PDB entry 6REP | electron microscopy, 3.10 A resolution | chains 2 and 4 of the 31 polymer chains in the assembly

# Chain 2
Molecule: ASA-2: Polytomella F-ATP synthase associated subunit 2
From: Polytomella sp. Pringsheim 198.80
Chain sequence (441 residues; row label = number of the first residue in the row):
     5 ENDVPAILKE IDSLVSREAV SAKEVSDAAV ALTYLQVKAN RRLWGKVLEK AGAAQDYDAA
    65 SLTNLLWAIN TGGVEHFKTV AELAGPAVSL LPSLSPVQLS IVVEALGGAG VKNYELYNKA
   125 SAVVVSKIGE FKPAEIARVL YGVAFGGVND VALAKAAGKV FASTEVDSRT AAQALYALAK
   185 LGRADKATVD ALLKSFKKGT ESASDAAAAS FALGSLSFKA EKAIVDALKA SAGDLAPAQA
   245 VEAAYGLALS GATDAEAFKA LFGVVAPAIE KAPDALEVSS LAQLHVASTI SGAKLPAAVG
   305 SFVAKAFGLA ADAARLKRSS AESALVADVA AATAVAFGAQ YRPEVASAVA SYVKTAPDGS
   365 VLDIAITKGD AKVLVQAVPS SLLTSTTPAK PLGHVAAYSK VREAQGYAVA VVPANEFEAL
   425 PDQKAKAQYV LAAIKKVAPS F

# Chain 4
Molecule: Mitochondrial ATP synthase associated protein ASA4
From: Polytomella sp. Pringsheim 198.80
Reference sequence: D7NIZ2 (D7NIZ2_9CHLO); residues 1-294 here = UniProt positions 1-294
Chain sequence (294 residues; numbered 1 to 294; the number before each row is that of its first residue):
     1 ATEPAVSKKE VLYFLSSKDA ESSTAVKSYL KSLYAGAQVE ATETDASELI AQLEKKYLSA
    61 QVVEPGVHNI ALPLGESGSA PVKRYAAELF NLGAQAGFEC PFIEVSKKFG QETATSETVK
   121 DVLNKTKSYV SADYNAALNE VLSSVEAEIN GPVLFDGKTE GFKKFAAKAK AVAVSRGLPA
   181 DTILAYCAGS ANEDAADKVS KEFFTWFESA YTADAAAEVK AIEAEAASIL DRHLAKPVAQ
   241 IRKEQASAYA SLLKRAETAK GAKWAEKYLE DVKAVQWFDA SVAEAPASGP KVAA
Disordered / not traced: 1-4

# Interface between chain 2 and chain 4
Contacting residue pairs - 78 pairs, chain 2 then chain 4:
  Phe81(2) - Ala87(4)  hydrophobic
  Phe81(2) - Glu88(4)
  Lys82(2) - Ala71(4)
  Lys82(2) - Arg84(4)
  Ala85(2) - Ala80(4)
  Ala85(2) - Arg84(4)
  Glu86(2) - Pro81(4)
  Glu86(2) - Arg84(4)  salt bridge
  Gly89(2) - Ala80(4)
  Lys116(2) - Ala87(4)
  Lys116(2) - Phe90(4)
  Lys116(2) - Tyr211(4)
  Asn117(2) - Lys83(4)  hydrogen bond
  Asn117(2) - Glu208(4)
  Tyr118(2) - Phe204(4)  hydrophobic
  Tyr118(2) - Glu208(4)  hydrogen bond (backbone-side chain)
  Tyr118(2) - Tyr211(4)
  Glu119(2) - Lys83(4)  salt bridge
  Glu119(2) - Glu208(4)  hydrogen bond (backbone-side chain)
  Asn122(2) - Lys201(4)
  Asn122(2) - Thr205(4)  hydrogen bond
  Ser125(2) - Lys201(4)  hydrogen bond
  Asn153(2) - Asp197(4)
  Asp154(2) - Asp197(4)
  Asp154(2) - Lys201(4)  salt bridge
  Val155(2) - Glu193(4)
  Val155(2) - Asp197(4)  hydrogen bond (backbone-side chain)
  Ala156(2) - Asp197(4)  hydrogen bond (backbone-side chain)
  Lys159(2) - Glu193(4)  salt bridge
  Lys159(2) - Asp194(4)  salt bridge
  Arg187(2) - Glu193(4)  salt bridge
  Ile273(2) - Tyr34(4)  hydrophobic
  Glu274(2) - Tyr34(4)
  Pro277(2) - Tyr34(4)  hydrophobic
  Asp278(2) - Lys27(4)
  Asp278(2) - Lys31(4)
  Val282(2) - Leu15(4)  hydrophobic
  Val282(2) - Leu30(4)  hydrophobic
  Leu285(2) - Leu30(4)  hydrophobic
  Ala302(2) - Tyr34(4)
  Val303(2) - Tyr34(4)
  Phe306(2) - Leu30(4)
  Phe306(2) - Tyr34(4)  hydrophobic
  Lys309(2) - Leu33(4)  hydrogen bond (side chain-backbone)
  Lys309(2) - Gly36(4)
  Lys309(2) - Ala37(4)  hydrogen bond (side chain-backbone)
  Lys309(2) - Val39(4)
  Leu313(2) - Lys8(4)
  Leu313(2) - Leu12(4)
  Leu313(2) - Leu15(4)
  Leu313(2) - Tyr29(4)  hydrophobic
  Leu313(2) - Leu33(4)  hydrophobic
  Leu313(2) - Val39(4)  hydrophobic
  Asp316(2) - Lys8(4)  salt bridge
  Asp316(2) - Leu12(4)
  Asp316(2) - Thr42(4)  hydrogen bond
  Ala317(2) - Leu12(4)
  Ala317(2) - Leu15(4)  hydrophobic
  Leu320(2) - Lys9(4)
  Leu320(2) - Leu12(4)  hydrophobic
  Leu320(2) - Tyr13(4)  hydrophobic
  Lys321(2) - Leu12(4)
  Lys321(2) - Tyr13(4)  hydrogen bond (side chain-backbone)
  Lys321(2) - Ser16(4)
  Lys321(2) - Gln95(4)  hydrogen bond (side chain-backbone)
  Ser323(2) - Glu99(4)
  Ser324(2) - Glu99(4)
  Ser324(2) - Lys107(4)  hydrogen bond
  Val357(2) - Thr44(4)
  Thr359(2) - Thr44(4)
  Asp362(2) - Val39(4)
  Gly363(2) - Glu40(4)
  Gly363(2) - Ala41(4)
  Gly363(2) - Thr42(4)  hydrogen bond (backbone-side chain)
  Val365(2) - Thr42(4)
  Val365(2) - Thr44(4)
  Ser389(2) - Glu193(4)
  Thr390(2) - Glu193(4)
Interface residues without a listed pair, chain 2 (45 interface residues in all): Gln59, Ala88, Ala314, Arg322
Interface residues without a listed pair, chain 4 (43 interface residues in all): Gln38, Lys55, Ser77, Asn91, Gly97

# Summary
45 residues of chain 2 and 43 residues of chain 4 are in contact; the contacts include 14 hydrogen bonds and 7
salt bridges. Polar contacts include Glu86(2)-Arg84(4), Glu119(2)-Lys83(4) and Asp154(2)-Lys201(4).
Chain 2 is ASA-2: Polytomella F-ATP synthase associated subunit 2 and chain 4 is Mitochondrial ATP synthase
associated protein ASA4, both from Polytomella sp. Pringsheim 198.80; the structure, Cryo-EM structure of
Polytomella F-ATP synthase, Primary rotary state 3, composite map, was determined by electron microscopy,
deposited together with 6RD4, 6RD5, 6RD6, 6RD7, 6RD8, 6RD9 and 46 further entries.
